PDB entry 2Y0Q | X-ray diffraction, 2.00 A resolution | chains A and B

[Chain A (and B)]
Name: Uncharacterized protein
Source organism: Archaeoglobus fulgidus
Notes: fragment: hamp domain, residues 278-331; chain B of this document is another copy of the same molecule, construct and numbering; everything in this record applies to it too
Reference sequence: O28769 (O28769_ARCFU); residue numbers follow UniProt; this construct covers 278-331
Amino-acid sequence (54 residues; numbered 278 to 331; the number before each row is that of its first residue):
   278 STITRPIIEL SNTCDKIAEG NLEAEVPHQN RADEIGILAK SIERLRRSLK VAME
Unresolved in the structure: 278-279, 330-331 (chain B: 330-331)
Differences from the reference sequence: engineered mutation C291 (Ala in O28769)

[How chain A and chain B interact]
Residue-residue contacts - 40 pairs, chain A then chain B:
  I280(A) - I280(B)  hydrophobic
  T281(A) - E311(B)  hydrogen bond
  I284(A) - I284(B)  hydrophobic
  I284(A) - E311(B)
  I284(A) - I312(B)  hydrophobic
  S288(A) - I314(B)
  S288(A) - L315(B)  hydrogen bond (side chain-backbone)
  S288(A) - S318(B)
  C291(A) - S318(B)
  C291(A) - L322(B)  hydrophobic
  D292(A) - S318(B)
  D292(A) - R321(B)  salt bridge
  I294(A) - L322(B)  hydrophobic
  A295(A) - R321(B)
  A295(A) - L322(B)
  A295(A) - S325(B)  hydrogen bond (backbone-side chain)
  E311(A) - T281(B)
  E311(A) - I284(B)
  E311(A) - I285(B)
  I312(A) - I284(B)  hydrophobic
  I314(A) - S288(B)
  L315(A) - I284(B)  hydrophobic
  L315(A) - S288(B)
  L315(A) - L315(B)  hydrophobic
  S318(A) - S288(B)
  S318(A) - C291(B)
  S318(A) - D292(B)
  R321(A) - D292(B)  salt bridge
  R321(A) - A295(B)
  L322(A) - C291(B)  hydrophobic
  L322(A) - I294(B)  hydrophobic
  L322(A) - A295(B)
  L322(A) - L322(B)  hydrophobic
  S325(A) - A295(B)  hydrogen bond (side chain-backbone)
  S325(A) - L326(B)
  L326(A) - L322(B)  hydrophobic
  L326(A) - S325(B)
  L326(A) - L326(B)  hydrophobic
  A329(A) - L326(B)  hydrophobic
  A329(A) - A329(B)
Other interface residues (no listed pair), chain A (21 interface residues in all): I285, L287, I319
Other interface residues (no listed pair), chain B (21 interface residues in all): L287, I319

[Overview]
The chain A/chain B interface involves 21 residues from each chain, with 4 hydrogen bonds and 2 salt bridges.
Among the polar pairs are D292(A)-R321(B), T281(A)-E311(B) and S288(A)-L315(B).
Both chains are Uncharacterized protein (Archaeoglobus fulgidus). Entry 2Y0Q (The mechanisms of HAMP-mediated
signaling in transmembrane receptors - the A291C mutant) was determined by X-ray diffraction, deposited
together with 2Y20 and 2Y0T.
